PDB entry 3Q5Y | X-ray diffraction, 1.90 A resolution | chains A and B

Chain A (and B):
Protein: TCR N15 beta
Source organism: Mus musculus
Notes: chain B of this document is another copy of the same molecule, construct and numbering; everything in this record applies to it too
Sequence (240 residues; numbered 0 to 247 plus 1 insertion-coded residue; 9 numbers in that range are skipped by the numbering (no residue carries them; nothing is unmodelled there); the number before each row is that of its first residue; numbering starts at 0):
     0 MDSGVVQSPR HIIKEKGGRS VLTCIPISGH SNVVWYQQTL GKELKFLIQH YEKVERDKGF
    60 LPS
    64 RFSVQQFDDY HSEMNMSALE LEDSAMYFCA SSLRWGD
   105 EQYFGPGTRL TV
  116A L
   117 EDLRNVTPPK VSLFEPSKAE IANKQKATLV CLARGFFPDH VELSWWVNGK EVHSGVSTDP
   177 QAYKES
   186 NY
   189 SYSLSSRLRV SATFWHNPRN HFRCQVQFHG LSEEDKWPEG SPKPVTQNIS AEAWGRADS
Disulfide bonds: Cys23-Cys92, Cys147-Cys212
What the authors report for this chain:
  - self-association interface (contacts with another copy of this molecule); pairs are residue here / residue on that copy: Gln37-Gln37 (hydrogen bond), Tyr35, Leu43, Phe91, Phe108
  - binding site for the ligand EPE: Tyr35

Chain A / chain B interface:
Pairs across the interface (42; chain A residue first):
  Gln37(A) with Gln37(B), hydrogen bond; Phe91(B)
  Leu39(A) with Leu39(B); Gly40(B); Gln177(B)
  Gly40(A) with Leu39(B); Met89(B)
  Lys41(A) with Phe91(B)
  Glu42(A) with Pro110(B)
  Leu43(A) with Phe108(B), hydrophobic
  Met89(A) with Gly40(B)
  Phe91(A) with Gln37(B); Lys41(B)
  Gly99(A) with Asp100(B); Glu105(B), hydrogen bond (backbone-backbone)
  Asp100(A) with Gly99(B); Asp100(B); Glu105(B), hydrogen bond (backbone-backbone)
  Glu105(A) with Gly99(B), hydrogen bond (backbone-backbone); Asp100(B), hydrogen bond (backbone-backbone); Glu105(B); Gln106(B)
  Gln106(A) with Glu105(B); Gln106(B), hydrogen bond (side chain-backbone)
  Phe108(A) with Leu43(B), hydrophobic; Phe108(B), hydrophobic
  Pro110(A) with Glu42(B)
  Arg113(A) with Gly40(B), hydrogen bond (side chain-backbone)
  Pro176(A) with Thr38(B); Leu84(B); Ser87(B)
  Gln177(A) with Leu39(B)
  Tyr179(A) with Lys180(B)
  Lys180(A) with Gln177(B); Ala178(B); Tyr179(B); Lys180(B), hydrogen bond (backbone-backbone)
  Glu181(A) with Tyr179(B); Lys180(B)
  Ser182(A) with Tyr179(B)
  Asn186(A) with Tyr179(B)
  Tyr190(A) with Gln177(B)
Interface residues without a listed pair, chain A (24 interface residues in all): Tyr35
Interface residues without a listed pair, chain B (25 interface residues in all): Gln48, Arg113, Asp175, Tyr190

Summary:
24 residues of chain A face 25 of chain B across their interface; the contacts include 8 hydrogen bonds. Polar
contacts include Gln37(A)-Gln37(B), Gln106(A)-Gln106(B) and Arg113(A)-Gly40(B). From the paper: a binding site
for the ligand EPE at Tyr35(A); a self-association interface involving Tyr35(A), Gln37(A) and Leu43(A) among
others.
Both chains are TCR N15 beta (Mus musculus). Entry 3Q5Y (V beta/V beta homodimerization-based pre-TCR model
suggested by TCR beta crystal structures) was determined by X-ray diffraction together with 3Q5T from the same
study.
